7FDB - chains D and E of the 31 polymer chains in the assembly; structure by electron microscopy, 4.80 A resolution (low resolution: residue-level contacts below are approximate; hydrogen-bond / salt-bridge calls are withheld).

[Chain D]
Name: V-type proton ATPase subunit B
Organism: Saccharomyces cerevisiae S288C
UniProt: P16140 (VATB_YEAST); numbering as in UniProt (aligned over 1-517)
Chain sequence (517 residues; each row starts with the number of its first residue):
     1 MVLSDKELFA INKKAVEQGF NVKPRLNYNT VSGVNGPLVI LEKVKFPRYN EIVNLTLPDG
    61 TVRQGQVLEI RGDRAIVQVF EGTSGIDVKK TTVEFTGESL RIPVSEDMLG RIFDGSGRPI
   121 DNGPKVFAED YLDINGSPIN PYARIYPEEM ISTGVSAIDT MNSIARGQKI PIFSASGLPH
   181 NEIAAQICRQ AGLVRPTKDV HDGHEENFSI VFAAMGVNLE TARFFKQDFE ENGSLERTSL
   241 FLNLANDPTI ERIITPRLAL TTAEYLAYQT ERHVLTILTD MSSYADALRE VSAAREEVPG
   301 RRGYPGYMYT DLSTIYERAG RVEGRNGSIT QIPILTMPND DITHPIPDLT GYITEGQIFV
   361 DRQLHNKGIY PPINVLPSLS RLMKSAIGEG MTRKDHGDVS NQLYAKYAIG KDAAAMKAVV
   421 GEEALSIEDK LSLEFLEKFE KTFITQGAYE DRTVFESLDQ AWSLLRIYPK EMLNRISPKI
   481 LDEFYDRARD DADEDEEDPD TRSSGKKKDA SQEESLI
Not modelled in the structure: 1-8, 197-204, 488-517

[Chain E]
Name: Yeast Vacuolar ATPase A subunit
Organism: Saccharomyces cerevisiae S288C
Notes: EC 7.1.2.2
Chain sequence (617 residues; row label = number of the first residue in the row; numbering starts at 0):
     0 MAGAIENARK EIKRISLEDH AESEYGAIYS VSGPVVIAEN MIGCAMYELV KVGHDNLVGE
    60 VIRIDGDKAT IQVYEETAGL TVGDPVLRTG KPLSVELGPG LMETIYDGIQ RPLKAIKEES
   120 QSIYIPRGID TPALDRTIKW QFTPGKFQVG DHISGGDIYG SVFENSLISS HKILLPPRSR
   180 GTITWIAPAG EYTLDEKILE VEFDGKKSDF TLYHTWPVRV PRPVTEKLSA DYPLLTGQRV
   240 LDALFPCVQG GTTCIPGAFG CGKTVISQSL SKYSNSDAII YVGCGERGNE MAEVLMEFPE
   300 LYTEMSGTKE PIMKRTTLVA NTSNMPVAAR EASIYTGITL AEYFRDQGKN VSMIADSSSR
   360 WAEALREISG RLGEMPADQG FPAYLGAKLA SFYERAGKAV ALGSPDRTGS VSIVAAVSPA
   420 GGDFSDPVTT ATLGITQVFW GLDKKLAQRK HFPSINTSVS YSKYTNVLNK FYDSNYPEFP
   480 VLRDRMKEIL SNAEELEQVV QLVGKSALSD SDKITLDVAT LIKEDFLQQN GYSTYDAFCP
   540 IWKTFDMMRA FISYHDEAQK AVANGANWSK LADSTGDVKH AVSSSKFFEP SRGEKEVHGE
   600 FEKLLSTMQE RFAESTD
Not modelled in the structure: 0-22

[Interface between chain D and chain E]
Pairs across the interface - 62 pairs, chain D then chain E:
  S32(D) - D64(E)
  S32(D) - G65(E)
  G33(D) - I63(E)
  G33(D) - D64(E)
  V34(D) - M45(E)
  V34(D) - R62(E)
  V34(D) - I63(E)
  V34(D) - D64(E)
  N35(D) - R62(E)
  N35(D) - D64(E)
  G36(D) - R62(E)
  P37(D) - Y383(E)
  T83(D) - M45(E)
  S84(D) - M45(E)
  S84(D) - Y46(E)
  G85(D) - M45(E)
  G85(D) - Y46(E)
  I86(D) - C43(E)
  I86(D) - A44(E)
  I86(D) - M45(E)
  D87(D) - G42(E)
  D87(D) - C43(E)
  D87(D) - A44(E)
  V88(D) - I41(E)
  V88(D) - G42(E)
  S176(D) - L432(E)
  S176(D) - Y460(E)
  S176(D) - K462(E)
  G177(D) - Y460(E)
  G177(D) - K462(E)
  N218(D) - I434(E)
  N218(D) - Q436(E)
  L219(D) - K226(E)
  L219(D) - E393(E)
  E220(D) - S228(E)
  T221(D) - Q436(E)
  R223(D) - K226(E)
  R223(D) - L227(E)
  R223(D) - S228(E)
  A245(D) - A389(E)
  N246(D) - E393(E)
  R289(D) - D377(E)
  E290(D) - A382(E)
  E290(D) - A386(E)
  A293(D) - M374(E)
  E297(D) - M374(E)
  G303(D) - A376(E)
  G303(D) - D377(E)
  N339(D) - D425(E)
  R362(D) - S457(E)
  R362(D) - V458(E)
  R362(D) - S459(E)
  N366(D) - S490(E)
  K367(D) - E487(E)
  K367(D) - N491(E)
  K367(D) - E494(E)
  K417(D) - A506(E)
  K417(D) - D511(E)
  A418(D) - S505(E)
  A418(D) - A506(E)
  V420(D) - A506(E)
  G421(D) - A506(E)
Interface residues without a listed pair, chain D (42 interface residues in all): A294, R295, E296, P299, R302, P338, V419, K441
Interface residues without a listed pair, chain E (41 interface residues in all): G385, F423, T429, S508

[Summary]
42 residues of chain D face 41 of chain E across their interface.
Chain D is V-type proton ATPase subunit B and chain E is Yeast Vacuolar ATPase A subunit, both from
Saccharomyces cerevisiae S288C; the structure, CryoEM Structures of Reconstituted V-ATPase,State2, was
determined by electron microscopy.
